Entry 3EFJ (X-ray diffraction, 2.60 A resolution); this record covers chains A and B.

== Chain A (and B) ==
Protein: Hepatocyte growth factor receptor
Source organism: Homo sapiens
Notes: EC 2.7.10.1; fragment: c-Met kinase domain; chain B of this document is another copy of the same molecule, construct and numbering; everything in this record applies to it too
UniProtKB: P08581 (MET_HUMAN); residues 1048-1351 here = UniProt positions 1048-1351
Amino-acid sequence (310 residues; numbered 1047 to 1356; the number before each row is that of its first residue):
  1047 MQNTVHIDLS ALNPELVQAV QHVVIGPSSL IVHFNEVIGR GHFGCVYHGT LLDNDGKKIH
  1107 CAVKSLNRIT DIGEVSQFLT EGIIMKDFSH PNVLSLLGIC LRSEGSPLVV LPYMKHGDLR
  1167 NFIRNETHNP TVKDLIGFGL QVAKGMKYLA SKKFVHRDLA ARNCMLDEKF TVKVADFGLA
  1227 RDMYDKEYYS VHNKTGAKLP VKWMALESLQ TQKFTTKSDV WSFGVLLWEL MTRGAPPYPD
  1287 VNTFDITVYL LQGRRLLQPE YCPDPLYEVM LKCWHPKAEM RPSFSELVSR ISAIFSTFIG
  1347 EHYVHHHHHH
Not modelled in the structure: 1047-1053, 1224-1245, 1352-1356 (chain B: 1047-1053, 1223-1245, 1352-1356)
Sequence notes: initiating methionine (1047); engineered mutation Leu1272 (Val in P08581); expression tag (1352-1356)
UniProt features mapped onto this chain:
  - active site: Asp1204 (Proton acceptor)
  - binding site (ATP): Ile1084 to Val1092, Lys1110
  - modified residue: Tyr1230 (Phosphotyrosine), Tyr1234 (Phosphotyrosine), Tyr1235 (Phosphotyrosine), Thr1289 (Phosphothreonine), Tyr1349 (Phosphotyrosine)
Ligand contacts: MT3 (2-benzyl-5-{4-[(6,7-dimethoxyquinolin-4-yl)oxy]-3-fluorophenyl}-3-methylpyrimidin-4(3H)-one): Ile1084, Gly1085, Phe1089, Val1092, Ala1108, Lys1110, Leu1112, Phe1124, Glu1127, Gly1128, Met1131, Leu1140, Leu1142, Ile1145, Val1155, Leu1157, Pro1158, Tyr1159, Met1160, Lys1161, Gly1163, Met1211, Ala1221, Phe1223

== How chain A and chain B interact ==
Residue-residue contacts - 32 pairs, chain A then chain B:
  Asn1059(A) - Ile1129(B)
  Asn1059(A) - Asp1133(B)
  Glu1061(A) - Ala1065(B)
  Glu1061(A) - His1068(B)  salt bridge
  Ala1065(A) - Glu1061(B)
  His1068(A) - Glu1061(B)  salt bridge
  Asp1117(A) - Lys1199(B)
  Asp1117(A) - Val1201(B)
  Asp1117(A) - Arg1203(B)  salt bridge
  Ile1118(A) - Ile1130(B)  hydrophobic
  Ile1118(A) - Lys1198(B)
  Ile1118(A) - Lys1199(B)  hydrogen bond (backbone-backbone)
  Ile1118(A) - Phe1200(B)  hydrophobic
  Glu1120(A) - Arg1203(B)
  Ser1122(A) - Thr1126(B)
  Ser1122(A) - Ile1130(B)
  Gln1123(A) - Gln1123(B)  hydrogen bond (backbone-side chain)
  Thr1126(A) - Leu1062(B)
  Thr1126(A) - Gln1123(B)  hydrogen bond
  Thr1126(A) - Thr1126(B)
  Glu1127(A) - Gln1123(B)
  Ile1129(A) - Asn1059(B)
  Ile1130(A) - Gly1119(B)
  Ile1130(A) - Ser1122(B)
  Asp1133(A) - Asn1059(B)
  Lys1198(A) - Ile1118(B)
  Lys1199(A) - Asp1117(B)
  Lys1199(A) - Ile1118(B)  hydrogen bond (backbone-backbone)
  Phe1200(A) - Ile1118(B)  hydrophobic
  Val1201(A) - Asp1117(B)
  Arg1203(A) - Asp1117(B)  salt bridge
  Arg1203(A) - Glu1120(B)  salt bridge
Also at the interface, not in a pair above, chain A (21 interface residues in all): Leu1062, Gly1119
Also at the interface, not in a pair above, chain B (22 interface residues in all): Phe1134, Phe1260

== In short ==
The interface between chain A and chain B involves 21 residues on one side and 22 on the other, with 4
hydrogen bonds and 5 salt bridges. Polar pairs include Glu1061(A)-His1068(B), Asp1117(A)-Arg1203(B) and
Arg1203(A)-Glu1120(B). Bound to chain A: compound MT3.
Chain A and chain B are both Hepatocyte growth factor receptor (Homo sapiens); the structure, Structure of
c-Met with pyrimidone inhibitor 7, was determined by X-ray diffraction (same publication as 3EFK).
